Entry 6GH6 (electron microscopy, 4.10 A resolution (low resolution: residue-level contacts below are approximate; hydrogen-bond / salt-bridge calls are withheld)); this record covers chains A and C of the 8 polymer chains in the assembly.

[Chain A]
Protein: DNA-directed RNA polymerase subunit alpha
From: Escherichia coli (strain K12)
Notes: EC 2.7.7.6
Reference sequence: P0A7Z4 (RPOA_ECOLI); residue numbers follow UniProt; this construct covers 1-329
Amino-acid sequence (329 residues; each row starts with the number of its first residue):
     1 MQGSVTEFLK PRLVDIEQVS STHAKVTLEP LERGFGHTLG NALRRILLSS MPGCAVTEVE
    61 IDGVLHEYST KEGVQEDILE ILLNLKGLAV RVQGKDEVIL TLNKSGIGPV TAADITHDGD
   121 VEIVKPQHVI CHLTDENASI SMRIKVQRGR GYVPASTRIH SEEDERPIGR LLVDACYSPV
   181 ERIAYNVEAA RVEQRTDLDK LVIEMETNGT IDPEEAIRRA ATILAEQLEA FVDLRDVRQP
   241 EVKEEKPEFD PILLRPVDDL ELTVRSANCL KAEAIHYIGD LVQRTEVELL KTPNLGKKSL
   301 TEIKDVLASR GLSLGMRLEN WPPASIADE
Unresolved in the structure: 1-4, 238-329
Swiss-Prot annotation at these positions:
  - region: Glu-162 to Glu-165 (Required for interaction with Crp at class II promoters)
  - modified residue: Arg-265 (ADP-ribosylarginine), Lys-297 (N6-acetyllysine), Lys-298 (N6-acetyllysine)
  - mutagenesis: Arg-45 (R45C: In rpoA112; temperature-sensitive, blocks RNA polymerase assembly), Glu-162 to Glu-165 (5-fold decrease in CRP-class II promoter-dependent transcription), Glu-165 (E165K: 5-fold decrease in CRP-class II promoter-dependent transcription), Arg-191 (R191C: In rpoA101; temperature-sensitive)

[Chain C]
Protein: DNA-directed RNA polymerase subunit beta
From: Escherichia coli (strain K12)
Notes: EC 2.7.7.6
Reference sequence: P0A8V2 (RPOB_ECOLI); residue numbers follow UniProt; this construct covers 1-1342
Amino-acid sequence (1342 residues; row label = number of the first residue in the row):
     1 MVYSYTEKKR IRKDFGKRPQ VLDVPYLLSI QLDSFQKFIE QDPEGQYGLE AAFRSVFPIQ
    61 SYSGNSELQY VSYRLGEPVF DVQECQIRGV TYSAPLRVKL RLVIYEREAP EGTVKDIKEQ
   121 EVYMGEIPLM TDNGTFVING TERVIVSQLH RSPGVFFDSD KGKTHSSGKV LYNARIIPYR
   181 GSWLDFEFDP KDNLFVRIDR RRKLPATIIL RALNYTTEQI LDLFFEKVIF EIRDNKLQME
   241 LVPERLRGET ASFDIEANGK VYVEKGRRIT ARHIRQLEKD DVKLIEVPVE YIAGKVVAKD
   301 YIDESTGELI CAANMELSLD LLAKLSQSGH KRIETLFTND LDHGPYISET LRVDPTNDRL
   361 SALVEIYRMM RPGEPPTREA AESLFENLFF SEDRYDLSAV GRMKFNRSLL REEIEGSGIL
   421 SKDDIIDVMK KLIDIRNGKG EVDDIDHLGN RRIRSVGEMA ENQFRVGLVR VERAVKERLS
   481 LGDLDTLMPQ DMINAKPISA AVKEFFGSSQ LSQFMDQNNP LSEITHKRRI SALGPGGLTR
   541 ERAGFEVRDV HPTHYGRVCP IETPEGPNIG LINSLSVYAQ TNEYGFLETP YRKVTDGVVT
   601 DEIHYLSAIE EGNYVIAQAN SNLDEEGHFV EDLVTCRSKG ESSLFSRDQV DYMDVSTQQV
   661 VSVGASLIPF LEHDDANRAL MGANMQRQAV PTLRADKPLV GTGMERAVAV DSGVTAVAKR
   721 GGVVQYVDAS RIVIKVNEDE MYPGEAGIDI YNLTKYTRSN QNTCINQMPC VSLGEPVERG
   781 DVLADGPSTD LGELALGQNM RVAFMPWNGY NFEDSILVSE RVVQEDRFTT IHIQELACVS
   841 RDTKLGPEEI TADIPNVGEA ALSKLDESGI VYIGAEVTGG DILVGKVTPK GETQLTPEEK
   901 LLRAIFGEKA SDVKDSSLRV PNGVSGTVID VQVFTRDGVE KDKRALEIEE MQLKQAKKDL
   961 SEELQILEAG LFSRIRAVLV AGGVEAEKLD KLPRDRWLEL GLTDEEKQNQ LEQLAEQYDE
  1021 LKHEFEKKLE AKRRKITQGD DLAPGVLKIV KVYLAVKRRI QPGDKMAGRH GNKGVISKIN
  1081 PIEDMPYDEN GTPVDIVLNP LGVPSRMNIG QILETHLGMA AKGIGDKINA MLKQQQEVAK
  1141 LREFIQRAYD LGADVRQKVD LSTFSDEEVM RLAENLRKGM PIATPVFDGA KEAEIKELLK
  1201 LGDLPTSGQI RLYDGRTGEQ FERPVTVGYM YMLKLNHLVD DKMHARSTGS YSLVTQQPLG
  1261 GKAQFGGQRF GEMEVWALEA YGAAYTLQEM LTVKSDDVNG RTKMYKNIVD GNHQMEPGMP
  1321 ESFNVLLKEI RSLGINIELE DE
Unresolved in the structure: 1342
Swiss-Prot annotation at these positions:
  - modified residue (N6-acetyllysine): Lys-1022, Lys-1200
  - mutagenesis: Ile-561 (I561S: Resistant to antibiotics salinamide A and B), Ile-569 (I569S: Resistant to antibiotics salinamide A and B), Ala-665 (A665E: Resistant to antibiotics salinamide A and B), Asp-675 (D675A/G: Resistant to antibiotics salinamide A and B), Asn-677 (N677H/K: Resistant to antibiotics salinamide A and B), Leu-680 (L680M: Resistant to antibiotics salinamide A and B), Glu-813 (E813K: Disrupts the enzyme's active center)
From the paper describing this entry:
  - binding site for nifH promoter template DNA: Pro-372 to Pro-375

[Interface between chain A and chain C]
Residue-residue contacts (51; chain A residue first):
  Asn-41(A) with Arg-1216(C); Thr-1217(C); Gly-1218(C)
  Arg-44(A) with Glu-1083(C); Tyr-1087(C); Gly-1215(C)
  Arg-45(A) with Glu-1083(C); Asp-1084(C); Gly-1215(C); Arg-1216(C)
  Leu-65(A) with Ile-873(C)
  His-66(A) with Ile-873(C); Gly-874(C)
  Glu-67(A) with Lys-1057(C)
  Tyr-68(A) with Tyr-756(C); Ile-929(C); Ala-1055(C); Lys-1057(C)
  Thr-70(A) with Ser-730(C); Lys-755(C)
  Glu-72(A) with Asp-728(C)
  Gly-73(A) with Tyr-726(C); Asp-728(C)
  Val-74(A) with Asp-728(C); Ala-729(C)
  Gln-75(A) with Ala-729(C); Val-771(C); Ser-772(C)
  Asp-77(A) with Ala-729(C); Lys-755(C); Asn-766(C)
  Leu-79(A) with Tyr-756(C)
  Glu-80(A) with Met-768(C)
  Leu-83(A) with Arg-694(C); Asp-826(C)
  Lys-86(A) with Gln-824(C)
  Thr-134(A) with Tyr-726(C); Val-727(C); Leu-773(C)
  Asp-135(A) with Tyr-726(C)
  Tyr-152(A) with Val-823(C); Gln-824(C)
  Ser-156(A) with Arg-1059(C)
  Arg-166(A) with Glu-876(C)
  Ile-168(A) with Tyr-872(C); Ile-873(C)
  Glu-181(A) with Arg-821(C)
  Arg-182(A) with Asn-1090(C); Thr-1092(C)
  Ala-184(A) with Asn-1090(C)
  Tyr-185(A) with Tyr-1087(C)
Other interface residues (no listed pair), chain A (31 interface residues in all): Leu-48, Lys-71, Pro-154, Asp-174
Other interface residues (no listed pair), chain C (41 interface residues in all): Leu-693, Pro-769, Glu-820, Ile-831, Thr-927, Val-928, Gly-1091

[Overview]
31 residues of chain A face 41 of chain C across their interface. Curated annotation (UniProt) lists 6
mutagenesis sites on chain A; 7 mutagenesis sites on chain C. The paper reports a binding site for nifH
promoter template DNA at Pro-372(C).
Chain A is DNA-directed RNA polymerase subunit alpha and chain C is DNA-directed RNA polymerase subunit beta,
both from Escherichia coli (strain K12); the structure, Cryo-EM structure of bacterial RNA polymerase-sigma54
holoenzyme intermediate partially loaded complex, was determined by electron microscopy (same publication as
6GFW and 6GH5).
